Entry 8WHU (electron microscopy, 3.30 A resolution); this record covers chains A and C of the 5 polymer chains in the assembly.

[Chain A (and C)]
Name: Spike glycoprotein
Organism: Severe acute respiratory syndrome coronavirus 2
Notes: chain C of this document is another copy of the same molecule, construct and numbering; everything in this record applies to it too
UniProt: P0DTC2 (SPIKE_SARS2); aligned to UniProt positions 28-1208 over residues 28-1208
Sequence (1206 residues; each row starts with the number of its first residue; note: 5 numbers in that range are skipped by the numbering (no residue carries them; nothing is unmodelled there); numbers below 1 keep their minus sign (Ala-2 is residue -2)):
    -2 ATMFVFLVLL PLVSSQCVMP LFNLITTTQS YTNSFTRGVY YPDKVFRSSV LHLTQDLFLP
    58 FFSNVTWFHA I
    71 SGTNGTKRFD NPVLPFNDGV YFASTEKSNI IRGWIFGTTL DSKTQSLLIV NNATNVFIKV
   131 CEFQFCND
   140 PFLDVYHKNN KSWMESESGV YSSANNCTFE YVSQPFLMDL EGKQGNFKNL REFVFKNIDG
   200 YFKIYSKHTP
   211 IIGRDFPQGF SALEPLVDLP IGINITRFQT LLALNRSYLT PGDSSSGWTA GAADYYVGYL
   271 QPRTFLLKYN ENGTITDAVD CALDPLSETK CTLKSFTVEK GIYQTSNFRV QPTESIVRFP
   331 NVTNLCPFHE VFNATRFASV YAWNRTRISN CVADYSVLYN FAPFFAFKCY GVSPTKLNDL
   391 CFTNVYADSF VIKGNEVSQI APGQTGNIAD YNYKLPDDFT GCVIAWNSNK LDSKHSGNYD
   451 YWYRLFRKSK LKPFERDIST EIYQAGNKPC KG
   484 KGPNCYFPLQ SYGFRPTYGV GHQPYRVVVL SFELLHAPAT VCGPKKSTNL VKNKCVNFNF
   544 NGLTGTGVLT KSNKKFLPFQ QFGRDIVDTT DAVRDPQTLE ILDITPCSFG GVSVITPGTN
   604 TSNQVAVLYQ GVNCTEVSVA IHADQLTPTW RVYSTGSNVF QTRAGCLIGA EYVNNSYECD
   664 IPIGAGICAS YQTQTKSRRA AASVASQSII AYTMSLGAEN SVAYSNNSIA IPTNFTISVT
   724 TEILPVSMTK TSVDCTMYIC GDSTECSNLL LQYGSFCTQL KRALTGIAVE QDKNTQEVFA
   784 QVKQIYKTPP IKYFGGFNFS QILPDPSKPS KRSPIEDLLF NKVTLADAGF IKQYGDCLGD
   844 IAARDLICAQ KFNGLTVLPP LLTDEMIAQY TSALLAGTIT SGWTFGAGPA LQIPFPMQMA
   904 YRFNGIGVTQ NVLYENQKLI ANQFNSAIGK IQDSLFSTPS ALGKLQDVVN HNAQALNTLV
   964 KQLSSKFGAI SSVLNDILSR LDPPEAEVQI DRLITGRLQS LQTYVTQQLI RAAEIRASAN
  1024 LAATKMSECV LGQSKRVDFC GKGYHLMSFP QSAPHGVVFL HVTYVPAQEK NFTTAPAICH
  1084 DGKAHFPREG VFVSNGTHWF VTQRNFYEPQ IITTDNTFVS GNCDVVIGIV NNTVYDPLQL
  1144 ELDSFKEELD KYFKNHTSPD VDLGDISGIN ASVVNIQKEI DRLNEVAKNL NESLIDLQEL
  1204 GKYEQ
Unresolved in the structure: -2 to 22, 71-79, 140-157, 211-214, 247-262, 678-688, 1145-1208
Cystine bridges: Cys131-Cys166, Cys291-Cys301, Cys336-Cys361, Cys379-Cys432, Cys391-Cys525, Cys480-Cys488, Cys538-Cys590, Cys617-Cys649, Cys662-Cys671, Cys738-Cys760, Cys743-Cys749, Cys840-Cys851, Cys1032-Cys1043, Cys1082-Cys1126
Glycans and other covalent adducts: N-acetylglucosamine (NAG) linked to Asn61, Asn122, Asn165, Asn234, Asn282, Asn331, Asn343, Asn354, Asn616, Asn657, Asn709, Asn717, Asn801, Asn1074, Asn1098, Asn1134
Differences from the reference sequence: expression tag (-2 to 27); conflict Leu50 (Ser in P0DTC2), Phe127 (Val in P0DTC2), Ser157 (Phe in P0DTC2), 23 further conflict positions vs the reference (P0DTC2) not listed; variant Asp143 (Gly142 in P0DTC2), Ile212 (Leu in P0DTC2), Gly213 (Val in P0DTC2), His339 (Gly in P0DTC2), Phe371 (Ser in P0DTC2), Pro373 (Ser in P0DTC2), Phe375 (Ser in P0DTC2), Ala376 (Thr in P0DTC2), Asn405 (Asp in P0DTC2), Ser408 (Arg in P0DTC2), Asn417 (Lys in P0DTC2), His445 (Val in P0DTC2), Lys460 (Asn in P0DTC2), Asn477 (Ser in P0DTC2), Lys478 (Thr in P0DTC2), Lys484 (Glu in P0DTC2), Pro486 (Phe in P0DTC2), Arg498 (Gln in P0DTC2), Tyr501 (Asn in P0DTC2), His505 (Tyr in P0DTC2), Gly614 (Asp in P0DTC2), Tyr655 (His in P0DTC2), Lys679 (Asn in P0DTC2), Arg681 (Pro in P0DTC2), Lys764 (Asn in P0DTC2), Tyr796 (Asp in P0DTC2), His954 (Gln in P0DTC2), Lys969 (Asn in P0DTC2), Pro986 (Lys in P0DTC2), Pro987 (Val in P0DTC2)
From the paper describing this entry:
  - mutagenesis - N354Q, T356K, K403R, N417K/H505Y, H445V (3-fold), D450N (3-fold), W452L, L455F/F456L, K481N, K484A, P486F (3-fold): increased binding to Processed angiotensin-converting enzyme 2

[Chain A / chain C interface]
Contacting residue pairs - 140 pairs, chain A then chain C:
  Asn317(A) with Asp737(C), hydrogen bond
  Arg319(A) with Met740(C), hydrogen bond; Asp745(C)
  Thr547(A) with Asn978(C)
  Thr549(A) with Asp745(C); Phe855(C)
  Val551(A) with Tyr837(C)
  Thr553(A) with Leu841(C)
  Ser555(A) with Ile844(C), hydrogen bond (side chain-backbone)
  Asn556(A) with Ile844(C)
  Lys557(A) with Phe43(C); Ile844(C); Ala845(C); Ala846(C)
  Lys558(A) with Phe43(C)
  Leu560(A) with Phe43(C), hydrophobic; Asn282(C)
  Phe562(A) with Lys41(C), hydrogen bond (backbone-side chain); Glu224(C); Pro225(C)
  Gln563(A) with Lys41(C); Val42(C); Phe43(C), hydrogen bond (side chain-backbone)
  Gln564(A) with Lys41(C), hydrogen bond (backbone-backbone)
  Phe565(A) with Lys41(C); Phe43(C), hydrogen bond (backbone-backbone)
  Gly566(A) with Phe43(C)
  Arg567(A) with Val42(C); Phe43(C); Ala846(C)
  Asp568(A) with Ala846(C); Arg847(C), salt bridge; Ala852(C)
  Ile569(A) with Lys964(C)
  Val570(A) with Ala852(C), hydrophobic; Val963(C), hydrophobic; Lys964(C)
  Thr572(A) with Arg847(C), hydrogen bond
  Thr573(A) with Arg847(C)
  Asp574(A) with Ala846(C); Arg847(C), hydrogen bond (side chain-backbone)
  Asp586(A) with Leu841(C)
  Ile587(A) with Arg847(C), hydrogen bond (backbone-side chain); Phe855(C), hydrophobic
  Thr588(A) with Tyr837(C); Cys840(C), hydrogen bond (side chain-backbone); Leu841(C), hydrogen bond (side chain-backbone); Phe855(C)
  Pro589(A) with Tyr837(C), hydrogen bond (backbone-side chain); Lys854(C); Phe855(C)
  Cys590(A) with Tyr837(C), hydrogen bond (backbone-side chain)
  Phe592(A) with Asp737(C); Lys854(C); Gly857(C); Leu858(C); Thr859(C)
  Glu619(A) with Tyr837(C)
  Arg646(A) with Phe833(C)
  Ala647(A) with Pro862(C), hydrophobic
  Pro665(A) with Leu864(C), hydrophobic
  Ala668(A) with Pro863(C), hydrogen bond (backbone-backbone); Leu864(C); Thr866(C)
  Gly669(A) with Leu864(C), hydrogen bond (backbone-backbone)
  Met697(A) with Leu864(C), hydrophobic; Leu865(C), hydrophobic
  Leu699(A) with Ile788(C); Met869(C), hydrophobic; Gln872(C); Tyr873(C), hydrogen bond (backbone-side chain)
  Gly700(A) with Lys786(C); Ile788(C)
  Ala701(A) with Lys786(C); Gln787(C); Ile788(C), hydrogen bond (backbone-backbone)
  Glu702(A) with Ile788(C); Lys790(C), salt bridge
  Asn703(A) with Gln787(C), hydrogen bond; Ile788(C), hydrogen bond (backbone-backbone); Tyr789(C); Lys790(C)
  Ser704(A) with Lys790(C)
  Val705(A) with Tyr789(C), hydrophobic; Thr883(C)
  Tyr707(A) with Pro792(C), hydrophobic; Phe797(C), hydrophobic; Thr883(C); Ile896(C); Pro897(C), hydrophobic; Phe898(C)
  Asn709(A) with Pro897(C)
  Ser711(A) with Gln895(C); Pro897(C)
  Ile712(A) with Gln895(C); Ile896(C), hydrophobic; Pro897(C)
  Ala713(A) with Leu894(C); Gln895(C)
  Pro715(A) with Leu894(C)
  Thr961(A) with Gln762(C)
  Gln965(A) with Tyr756(C), hydrogen bond (side chain-backbone); Gly757(C); Ser758(C), hydrogen bond (side chain-backbone); Phe759(C)
  Ser968(A) with Gln755(C); Gly757(C)
  Phe970(A) with Phe759(C), hydrophobic
  Gly971(A) with Gln755(C), hydrogen bond (backbone-side chain)
  Gln1002(A) with Phe759(C); Gln1002(C), hydrogen bond; Gln1005(C)
  Ser1003(A) with Phe759(C)
  Thr1006(A) with Phe759(C); Gln762(C)
  Gln1010(A) with Leu1012(C)
  Arg1039(A) with Glu1031(C), salt bridge; Arg1039(C)
  Val1040(A) with Ser1030(C), hydrogen bond (backbone-side chain); Leu1034(C)
  Asp1041(A) with Gly889(C); Ser1030(C)
  Lys1045(A) with Gly889(C), hydrogen bond (side chain-backbone)
  Glu1072(A) with Leu894(C)
  Asn1074(A) with Gln895(C), hydrogen bond
  Thr1077(A) with Pro897(C); Met900(C), hydrogen bond
  Ala1078(A) with Met900(C)
  Pro1079(A) with Tyr917(C)
  Phe1089(A) with Asn914(C); Tyr917(C), hydrophobic
  Pro1090(A) with Gln913(C), hydrogen bond (backbone-side chain)
  Gly1093(A) with Tyr904(C), hydrogen bond (backbone-side chain)
  Val1094(A) with Met900(C), hydrophobic; Tyr904(C)
  Ser1123(A) with Asn914(C), hydrogen bond
  Gly1124(A) with Glu918(C)
  Val1128(A) with Tyr917(C); Glu918(C)
  Ile1130(A) with Lys921(C)
Other interface residues (no listed pair), chain A (95 interface residues in all): Gly548, Lys554, Phe559, Ser591, Ile666, Gly667, Ile670, Ala706, Ser708, Asn710, Gln957, Lys969, Gly999, Ile1013, Gly1046, Tyr1047, Pro1069, Arg1091, Phe1121, Val1129
Other interface residues (no listed pair), chain C (85 interface residues in all): Tyr38, Arg44, Val47, Gly283, Arg765, Gln784, Tyr796, Cys851, Trp886, Ala890, Pro892, Asn907, Gln920, Asn960, Ser982, Ile1013, Thr1027

[Summary]
95 residues of chain A and 85 residues of chain C are in contact, with 31 hydrogen bonds and 3 salt bridges.
Among the polar pairs are Asp568(A)-Arg847(C), Glu702(A)-Lys790(C) and Arg1039(A)-Glu1031(C). From the paper:
N354Q, T356K and K403R of chain A, among others, increase binding to Processed angiotensin-converting enzyme
2; 11 substitutions were tested in all.
Both chains are Spike glycoprotein (Severe acute respiratory syndrome coronavirus 2). Entry 8WHU (Spike Trimer
of BA.2.86 in complex with two hACE2s) was determined by electron microscopy (same publication as 8WHS and
8WHZ).
